4BFA - chain A; structure by X-ray diffraction, 1.65 A resolution.

# Chain A
Name: tRNA-dihydrouridine synthase C
Source organism: Escherichia coli K-12
Notes: EC 1.3.1.-
UniProt: P33371 (DUSC_ECOLI); numbering as in UniProt (aligned over 1-315)
Chain sequence (338 residues; each row starts with the number of its first residue; numbers below 1 keep their minus sign (Met-22 is residue -22)):
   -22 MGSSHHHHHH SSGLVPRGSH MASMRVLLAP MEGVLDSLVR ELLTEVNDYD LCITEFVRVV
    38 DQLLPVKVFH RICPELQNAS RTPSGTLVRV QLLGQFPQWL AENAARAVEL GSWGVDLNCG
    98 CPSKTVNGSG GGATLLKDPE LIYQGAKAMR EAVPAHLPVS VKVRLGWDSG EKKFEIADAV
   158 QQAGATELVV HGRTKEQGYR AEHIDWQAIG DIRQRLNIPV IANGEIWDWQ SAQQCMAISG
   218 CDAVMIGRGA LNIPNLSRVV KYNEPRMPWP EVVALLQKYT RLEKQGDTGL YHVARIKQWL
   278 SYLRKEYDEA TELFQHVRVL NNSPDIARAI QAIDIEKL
Unresolved in the structure: -22 to -2
Construct notes: expression tag (-22 to 0)
Curated features (UniProtKB/Swiss-Prot):
  - active site: Cys98 (Proton donor)
  - binding site (FMN): Pro7 to Glu9, Gln68, Lys139, Asn200 to Glu202, Gly224, Arg225
  - site (Interacts with tRNA): Arg35, Asn95, Tyr176, Arg272, Lys274, Tyr279, Arg295
  - mutagenesis: Cys98 (C98A: Loss of enzymatic activity)
Residues lining bound ligands: FMN (flavin mononucleotide): Ala6, Pro7, Met8, Glu9, Val11, Glu32, Phe33, Gln68, Asn95, Cys98, Lys139, His168, Arg170, Tyr176, Asn200, Gly201, Glu202, Met222, Ile223, Gly224, Arg225, Tyr279
Reported in the primary citation:
  - specificity-determining residues: Arg35, Arg272, Lys274, Arg295 (by similarity / conservation)

# In short
Ligands of chain A: flavin mononucleotide. From UniProt: active-site residue Cys98, 10 FMN-binding residues
and one mutagenesis site. The paper reports specificity determinants Arg35, Arg272 and Lys274 among others.
Chain A is tRNA-dihydrouridine synthase C (Escherichia coli K-12); the structure, Crystal structure of E. coli
dihydrouridine synthase C (DusC), was determined by X-ray diffraction together with 4YCP and 4BF9 from the
same study.
